Entry 7KBN (X-ray diffraction, 1.60 A resolution); this record covers chains A and B.

== Chain A ==
Name: Tryptophan synthase alpha chain
Source organism: Salmonella typhimurium (strain LT2 / SGSC1412 / ATCC 700720)
Notes: EC 4.2.1.20
UniProtKB: P00929 (TRPA_SALTY); residue numbers follow UniProt; this construct covers 1-268
Chain sequence (268 residues; row label = number of the first residue in the row):
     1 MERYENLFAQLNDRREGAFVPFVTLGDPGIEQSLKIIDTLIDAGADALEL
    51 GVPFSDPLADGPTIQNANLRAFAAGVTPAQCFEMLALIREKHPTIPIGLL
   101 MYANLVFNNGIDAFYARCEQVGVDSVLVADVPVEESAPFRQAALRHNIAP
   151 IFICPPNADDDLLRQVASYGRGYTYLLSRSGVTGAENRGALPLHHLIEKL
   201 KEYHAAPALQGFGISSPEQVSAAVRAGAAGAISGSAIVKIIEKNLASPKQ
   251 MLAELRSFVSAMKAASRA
Small-molecule neighbours: F9F (2-({[4-(trifluoromethoxy)phenyl]sulfonyl}amino)ethyl dihydrogen phosphate): Phe22, Glu49, Ala59, Asp60, Ile64, Leu100, Leu127, Ala129, Ile153, Tyr175, Leu177, Arg179, Thr183, Gly184, Ala185, Phe212, Gly213, Ile214, Ile232, Ser233, Gly234, Ser235
Swiss-Prot annotation at these positions:
  - active site (Proton acceptor): Glu49, Asp60

== Chain B ==
Name: Tryptophan synthase beta chain
Source organism: Salmonella typhimurium (strain LT2 / SGSC1412 / ATCC 700720)
Notes: EC 4.2.1.20
UniProtKB: P0A2K1 (TRPB_SALTY); numbering as in UniProt (aligned over 1-397)
Chain sequence (397 residues; row label = number of the first residue in the row):
     1 MTTLLNPYFGEFGGMYVPQILMPALNQLEEAFVSAQKDPEFQAQFADLLK
    51 NYAGRPTALTKCQNITAGTRTTLYLKREDLLHGGAHKTNQVLGQALLAKR
   101 MGKSEIIAETGAGAHGVASALASALLGLKCRIYMGAKDVERQSPNVFRMR
   151 LMGAEVIPVHSGSATLKDACNEALRDWSGSYETAHYMLGTAAGPHPYPTI
   201 VREFQRMIGEETKAQILDKEGRLPDAVIACVGGGSNAIGMFADFINDTSV
   251 GLIGVEPGGHGIETGEHGAPLKHGRVGIYFGMKAPMMQTADGQIEESYSI
   301 SAGLDFPSVGPQHAYLNSIGRADYVSITDDEALEAFKTLCRHEGIIPALE
   351 SSHALAHALKMMREQPEKEQLLVVNLSGRGDKDIFTVHDILKARGEI
Not modelled in the structure: 1, 397
Construct notes: engineered mutation Ala114 (Gln in P0A2K1)
Bound ions: Cs+ site 1: Thr66, Thr69, Thr71; Cs+ site 2: Val231, Gly232, Glu256, Gly268, Leu304, Phe306, Ser308
Small-molecule neighbours:
  - 1D0 ((2E)-2-[({3-hydroxy-2-methyl-5-[(phosphonooxy)methyl]pyridin-4-yl}methyl)imino]-3-[(2-hydroxyphenyl)amino]propanoic acid): Ala85, His86, Lys87, Glu109, Thr110, Gly111, Ala112, Gly113, Ala114, His115, Leu166, Cys170, Gly189, Thr190, Cys230, Val231, Gly232, Gly233, Gly234, Ser235, Asn236, Gly303, Leu304, Phe306, Ala348, Glu350, Ser351, Ser377, Gly378
  - 2-aminophenol (2AF): Thr3, Leu4, Leu5, Asn6, Pro7
Swiss-Prot annotation at these positions:
  - modified residue: Lys87 (N6-(pyridoxal phosphate)lysine)

== Chain A / chain B interface ==
Pairs across the interface (65; chain A residue first):
  Pro53(A) with Gln293(B), hydrogen bond (backbone-side chain)
  Phe54(A) with Gly292(B); Gln293(B)
  Ser55(A) with Gln293(B), hydrogen bond (backbone-side chain); Ile294(B), hydrogen bond (side chain-backbone)
  Asp56(A) with Lys167(B), salt bridge; Asn171(B), hydrogen bond; Tyr279(B); Ile294(B)
  Pro57(A) with Arg175(B), hydrogen bond (backbone-side chain)
  Leu58(A) with Asn171(B); Arg175(B)
  Asp60(A) with Arg175(B), hydrogen bond (backbone-side chain)
  Gln65(A) with Arg175(B)
  Phe72(A) with Gln293(B)
  Thr77(A) with Asp291(B)
  Pro78(A) with Asp291(B)
  Ala103(A) with Ile278(B), hydrophobic
  Asn104(A) with Gly277(B); Ile278(B), hydrogen bond (side chain-backbone); Gln288(B), hydrogen bond; Gly292(B), hydrogen bond (side chain-backbone); Ile294(B)
  Leu105(A) with Asp291(B); Gly292(B); Gln293(B)
  Phe107(A) with Val276(B); Ile278(B), hydrophobic; Lys283(B)
  Asn108(A) with Arg275(B), hydrogen bond; Gln288(B); Ala290(B), hydrogen bond (side chain-backbone); Asp291(B), hydrogen bond (side chain-backbone); Gly292(B)
  Ala129(A) with Pro18(B)
  Asp130(A) with Tyr16(B); Val17(B), hydrogen bond (backbone-backbone); Pro18(B)
  Val131(A) with Tyr16(B), hydrophobic
  Pro132(A) with Met15(B); Val17(B); Gln19(B); Met22(B), hydrophobic
  Val133(A) with Gln19(B), hydrogen bond (backbone-side chain)
  Glu134(A) with Thr2(B); Gln19(B), hydrogen bond; Met22(B)
  Glu135(A) with Tyr8(B), hydrogen bond; Gly14(B); Met15(B), hydrogen bond (side chain-backbone); Tyr16(B), hydrogen bond
  Ile153(A) with Gln19(B)
  Pro155(A) with Gln19(B); Ile20(B), hydrophobic
  Pro156(A) with Ile20(B)
  Asn157(A) with Ile20(B), hydrogen bond (side chain-backbone); Pro23(B); Tyr181(B), hydrogen bond
  Leu162(A) with Gln19(B)
  Ser180(A) with Ile20(B); Ser178(B); Tyr181(B)
  Gly181(A) with Ser178(B), hydrogen bond (backbone-backbone); Gly179(B)
  Val182(A) with Ser178(B)
Also at the interface, not in a pair above, chain A (35 interface residues in all): Ala59, Asn109, Phe139, Leu177
Also at the interface, not in a pair above, chain B (33 interface residues in all): Glu11, Glu172, Leu174, Thr289

== Overview ==
Chain A and chain B form an interface of 35 and 33 residues respectively, with 21 hydrogen bonds and 1 salt
bridge. Polar contacts include Asp56(A)-Lys167(B), Pro53(A)-Gln293(B) and Ser55(A)-Gln293(B). Chain A binds
compound F9F. Ligands of chain B: compound 1D0 and 2-aminophenol.
Here chain A is Tryptophan synthase alpha chain and chain B is Tryptophan synthase beta chain, both from
Salmonella typhimurium (strain LT2 / SGSC1412 / ATCC 700720). Entry 7KBN (1.60 Angstrom resolution crystal
structure of the beta-Q114A mutant of Tryptophan Synthase in complex with
N-(4'-trifluoromethoxybenzenesulfonyl)-2-amino-1-ethylphosphate ...) was determined by X-ray diffraction.
